PDB entry 5LJT | X-ray diffraction, 1.00 A resolution | chain A

# Chain A
Molecule: Carbonic anhydrase 2
Organism: Homo sapiens
Notes: EC 4.2.1.1
UniProt: P00918 (CAH2_HUMAN); the author numbering skips numbers that UniProt does not, so the offset changes along the chain: 3-125 = UniProt 3-125; 127-261 = UniProt 126-260
Sequence (258 residues; row label = number of the first residue in the row; note: 1 number in that range is skipped by the numbering (no residue carries it; nothing is unmodelled there)):
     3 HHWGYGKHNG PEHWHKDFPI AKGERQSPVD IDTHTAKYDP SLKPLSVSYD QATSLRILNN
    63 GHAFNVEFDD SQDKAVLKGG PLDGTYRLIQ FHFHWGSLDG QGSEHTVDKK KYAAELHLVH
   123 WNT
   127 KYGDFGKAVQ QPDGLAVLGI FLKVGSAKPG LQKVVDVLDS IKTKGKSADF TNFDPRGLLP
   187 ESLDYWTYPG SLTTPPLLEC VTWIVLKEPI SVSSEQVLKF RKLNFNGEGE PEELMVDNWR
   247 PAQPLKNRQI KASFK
Swiss-Prot annotation at these positions:
  - active site: His64 (Proton donor/acceptor)
  - binding site (Zn(2+)): His94, His96, His119
  - binding site (substrate): Thr199, Thr200
  - site: Tyr7 (Fine-tunes the proton-transfer properties of H-64), Asn62 (Fine-tunes the proton-transfer properties of H-64), Asn67 (Fine-tunes the proton-transfer properties of H-64), Gln92 (Involved in the binding of some activators, including histamine and L-histidine)
  - modified residue (Phosphoserine): Ser166, Ser173

# Summary
UniProt lists active-site residue His64, 3 Zn2+-binding residues and substrate-binding residues Thr199 and
Thr200.
Chain A is Carbonic anhydrase 2 (Homo sapiens); the structure, Crystal structure of human carbonic anhydrase
II in complex with the 4-((1-phenyl-1H-1,2,3-triazol-4-yl)methoxy)benzenesulfonamide inhibitor, was determined
by X-ray diffraction (same publication as 5LJQ).
